2GLT - chain A; structure by X-ray diffraction, 2.20 A resolution.

[Chain A]
Molecule: Glutathione biosynthetic ligase
From: Escherichia coli
Notes: EC 6.3.2.3
UniProtKB: P04425 (GSHB_ECOLI); residues 1-316 here = UniProt positions 1-316
Sequence (316 residues; each row starts with the number of its first residue):
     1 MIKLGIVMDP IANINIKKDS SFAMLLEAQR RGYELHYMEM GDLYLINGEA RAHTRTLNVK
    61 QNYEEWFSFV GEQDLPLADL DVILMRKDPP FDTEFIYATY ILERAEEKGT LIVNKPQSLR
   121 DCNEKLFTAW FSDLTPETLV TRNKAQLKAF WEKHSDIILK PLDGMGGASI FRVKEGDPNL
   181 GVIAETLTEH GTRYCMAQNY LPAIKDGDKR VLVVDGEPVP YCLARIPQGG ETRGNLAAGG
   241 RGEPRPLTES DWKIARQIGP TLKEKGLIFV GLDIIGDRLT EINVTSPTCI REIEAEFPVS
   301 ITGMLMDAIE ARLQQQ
Unresolved in the structure: 164-167, 226-241
UniProt features mapped onto this chain:
  - binding site (ATP): Trp151 to Gly207
  - binding site (Mg(2+)): Glu281, Asn283
  - mutagenesis: Cys122 (C122A: No loss of activity), Cys195 (C195A: No loss of activity), Cys222 (C222A: No loss of activity), Pro227 (P227V: Loss of activity), Arg233 (R233A/K: Loss of activity), Gly240 (G240V: Loss of activity), Arg241 (R241A/K: No loss of activity), Cys289 (C289A: No loss of activity)

[Overview]
Curated annotation (UniProt) lists ATP-binding residues Trp151 and Gly207, Mg2+-binding residues Glu281 and
Asn283 and 8 mutagenesis sites.
Chain A is Glutathione biosynthetic ligase (Escherichia coli); the structure, Structure of escherichia coli
glutathione synthetase at ph 6.0, was determined by X-ray diffraction (same publication as 1GSH).
